Entry 4N4L (X-ray diffraction, 1.90 A resolution); this record covers chain A.

Chain A:
Protein: hydroxylamine oxidoreductase
Source organism: Candidatus Kuenenia stuttgartiensis
Notes: EC 1.7.3.4
UniProtKB: Q1PX48 (Q1PX48_9BACT); residue numbers follow UniProt; this construct covers 37-536
Sequence (500 residues; numbered 37 to 536; the number before each row is that of its first residue):
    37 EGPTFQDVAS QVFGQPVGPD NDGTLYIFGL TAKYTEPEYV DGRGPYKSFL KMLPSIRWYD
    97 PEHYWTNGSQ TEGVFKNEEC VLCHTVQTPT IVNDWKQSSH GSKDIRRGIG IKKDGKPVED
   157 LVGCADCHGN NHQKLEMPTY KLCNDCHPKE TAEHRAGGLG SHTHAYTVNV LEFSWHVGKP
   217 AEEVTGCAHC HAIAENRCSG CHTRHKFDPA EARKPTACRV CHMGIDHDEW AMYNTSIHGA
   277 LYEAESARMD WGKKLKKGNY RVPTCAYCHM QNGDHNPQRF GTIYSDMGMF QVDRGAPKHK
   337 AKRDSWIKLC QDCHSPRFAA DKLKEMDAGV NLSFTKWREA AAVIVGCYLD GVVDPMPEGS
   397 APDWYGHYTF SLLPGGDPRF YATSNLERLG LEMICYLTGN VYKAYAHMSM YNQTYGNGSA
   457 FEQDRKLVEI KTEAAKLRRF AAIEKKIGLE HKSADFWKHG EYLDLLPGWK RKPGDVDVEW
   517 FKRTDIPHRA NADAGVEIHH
Not modelled in the structure: 37, 535-536
Covalent attachments: heme c (HEC) linked to Cys116, Cys119, Cys160, Cys163, Cys179, Cys182, Cys223, Cys226, Cys234, Cys237, Cys254, Cys257, Cys301, Cys304, Cys346, Cys349, Tyr451
Metal / ion sites: heme c Fe (8 sites), coordinated by His120, His136, His164, His168, His183, His198, His227, His238, His241, His258, His274, His305, His311, His350, His443
Ligand contacts:
  - heme c (HEC), molecule 1: Trp94, Trp101, Gly104, Ser105, Gln106, Thr107, Phe111, Lys112, Glu115, His120, Gln123, Ala161, His164, Gly165, Asn166, His168, Leu171, Met173, Ser351, Pro352, Arg353
  - heme c (HEC), molecule 2: Trp94, His120, Thr124, Ile127, Val128, Trp131, His136, Val158, Gly159, His164, Met173, Pro174, Leu178, Arg233, Ser235, Arg240, His241, Phe243, His350, Ser351, Phe354
  - heme c (HEC), molecule 3: Tyr95, Thr126, Asp130, Ile229, Arg233, Ser235, Thr239, Arg240, Ile273, His274, Leu277, Tyr296, Arg297, Val298, Pro299, Tyr303, Leu345, Asp348, His350, Phe354, Ala355, Lys358, Met444
  - heme c (HEC), molecule 4: Ser135, His136, Arg142, Arg143, Gly144, Ile145, Ile147, Lys149, Val154, Val158, Leu178, Asp181, His183, His238, Phe243, Pro245
  - heme c (HEC), molecule 5: Arg143, Ile145, Tyr176, His183, Glu186, Thr187, His190, His198, Arg233, His238, Pro245, Ala248, Arg249, Lys290, Leu291, Ala302, Met306, Asn308, Gly309, His311
  - heme c (HEC), molecule 6: Gly196, Asn205, Val206, Phe209, Trp211, His212, Val220, Gly222, His227, Val256, His258, His263, Glu265, Tyr320, Asp322, Met323, Met325, Lys439, Met446, Tyr447, Thr450, Phe457, Arg525
  - heme c (HEC), molecule 7: Gly196, Ser197, His198, Ala201, Asn205, His227, Ile229, Ala230, Gly236, Ala248, Ala253, His258, Ala302, His305, Met306, Pro313, Gln314, Tyr320
  - heme c (HEC), molecule 8: His258, Glu265, Trp266, Tyr269, His274, Pro299, Thr300, His305, Gly317, Thr318, Ile319, Arg330, Trp342, Leu345, Leu359, Met362, Tyr438, Lys439, Ala442, His443
  - C-hega-10 (HG1; 1-[(4-cyclohexylbutanoyl)(2-hydroxyethyl)amino]-1-deoxy-D-glucitol): Phe49, Phe64, Leu66, Trp373, Ser407, Leu408, Leu409, Pro410, Gly411, Gly412, Pro414, Ala526
  - hydrazine (HZN): His227, Asp262, His263, Tyr447
Curated features (UniProtKB/Swiss-Prot):
  - binding site (heme c): Cys116, Cys119, His120, His136, Cys160, Cys163, His164, His168, Cys179, Cys182, His183, His198, Cys223, Cys226, His227, Cys234, Cys237, His238, His241, Cys254 and 12 more in UniProt
  - binding site (hydroxylamine): His263
From the paper describing this entry:
  - conformationally variable residues (side-chain flip): Asp262
  - catalytic residues: Asp262, His263 (proposed by the authors, not directly observed)
  - specificity-determining residues: Met323 (proposed by the authors, not directly observed)

Summary:
Ligands of chain A: hydrazine and C-hega-10. Covalently linked heme c: at Cys116, Cys160, Cys179, Cys234,
Cys254 and Cys301 and 2 more. His120 and His168 coordinate a heme c Fe ion. From UniProt: 32 heme c-binding
residues and hydroxylamine-binding residue His263. The paper reports catalytic residues Asp262 and His263; the
specificity determinant Met323.
Chain A is hydroxylamine oxidoreductase (Candidatus Kuenenia stuttgartiensis); the structure, Kuenenia
stuttgartiensis hydroxylamine oxidoreductase soaked in hydrazine, was determined by X-ray diffraction (same
publication as 4N4J, 4N4K, 4N4M, 4N4N and 4N4O).
